Entry 7NJO (electron microscopy, 2.92 A resolution); this record covers chains a and b of the 20 polymer chains in the assembly.

Chain a:
Name: ATP synthase subunit a
Source organism: Mycolicibacterium smegmatis (strain ATCC 700084 / mc(2)155)
UniProt: A0R206 (A0R206_MYCS2); numbering as in UniProt (aligned over 1-252)
Amino-acid sequence (252 residues; row label = number of the first residue in the row):
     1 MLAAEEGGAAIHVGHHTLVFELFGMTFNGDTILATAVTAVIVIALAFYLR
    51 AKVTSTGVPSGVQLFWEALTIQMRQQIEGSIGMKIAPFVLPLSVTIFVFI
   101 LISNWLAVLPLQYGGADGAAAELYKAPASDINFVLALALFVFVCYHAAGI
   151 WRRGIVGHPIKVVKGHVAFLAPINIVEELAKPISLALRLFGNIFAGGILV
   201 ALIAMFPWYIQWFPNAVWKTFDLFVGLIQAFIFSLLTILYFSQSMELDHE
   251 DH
Disordered / not traced: 1-9, 248-252
Reported in the primary citation:
  - catalytic residues: His12, His15, His16, Asp30, Asn104, Gln112, Asp117, Glu122, Lys125, His146, Arg153, Lys161, His166, Asn174, Glu177, Glu178, Lys181, Ser184, Lys219, Asp222, Gln229, Tyr240 (proposed by the authors, not directly observed)

Chain b:
Name: ATP synthase subunit b
Source organism: Mycolicibacterium smegmatis (strain ATCC 700084 / mc(2)155)
Notes: engineered mutation(s): C-ter 10His tag
UniProt: A0R204 (ATPF_MYCS2); residues 1-170 here = UniProt positions 1-170
Amino-acid sequence (180 residues; each row starts with the number of its first residue):
     1 MGEFSATILAASQAAEEGGGGSNFLIPNGTFFAVLIIFLIVLGVISKWVV
    51 PPISKVLAEREAMLAKTAADNRKSAEQVAAAQADYEKEMAEARAQASALR
   101 DEARAAGRSVVDEKRAQASGEVAQTLTQADQQLSAQGDQVRSGLESSVDG
   151 LSAKLASRILGVDVNSGGTQHHHHHHHHHH
Disordered / not traced: 1-22, 164-180
Sequence notes: expression tag (171-180)

Interface between chain a and chain b:
Pairs across the interface (61; chain a residue first):
  Val13(a) with Phe24(b)
  Gly14(a) with Phe24(b)
  Thr26(a) with Asn28(b), hydrogen bond (backbone-side chain); Gly29(b), hydrogen bond (backbone-backbone); Thr30(b), hydrogen bond (backbone-backbone)
  Phe27(a) with Asn28(b); Gly29(b); Thr30(b)
  Asn28(a) with Asn28(b); Thr30(b), hydrogen bond (backbone-side chain)
  Thr31(a) with Thr30(b)
  Ile32(a) with Thr30(b); Ala33(b), hydrophobic
  Thr35(a) with Val34(b); Ile37(b)
  Ala39(a) with Ile37(b), hydrophobic; Val41(b), hydrophobic
  Val42(a) with Val41(b), hydrophobic
  Ile43(a) with Val44(b), hydrophobic
  Ala46(a) with Val44(b), hydrophobic; Val49(b), hydrophobic
  Phe47(a) with Trp48(b), hydrophobic
  Leu49(a) with Val49(b); Ile53(b), hydrophobic
  Thr54(a) with Val56(b); Arg60(b)
  Ser55(a) with Val56(b); Glu59(b), hydrogen bond
  Trp66(a) with Val49(b), hydrophobic; Ile53(b), hydrophobic
  Glu67(a) with Ile53(b); Arg60(b), salt bridge
  Thr70(a) with Ile53(b); Leu57(b)
  Ile71(a) with Leu57(b), hydrophobic
  Arg74(a) with Ser54(b), hydrogen bond; Leu57(b)
  Leu90(a) with Val50(b), hydrophobic
  Pro91(a) with Ser46(b); Val50(b), hydrophobic
  Thr95(a) with Phe38(b); Val41(b); Leu42(b); Ile45(b)
  Ile96(a) with Phe38(b), hydrophobic
  Phe99(a) with Phe38(b), hydrophobic
  Ile131(a) with Leu25(b); Ile26(b)
  Asn132(a) with Pro27(b); Asn28(b), hydrogen bond (side chain-backbone); Thr30(b); Phe31(b)
  Phe133(a) with Val34(b), hydrophobic
  Leu135(a) with Phe31(b)
  Ala136(a) with Phe31(b)
  Leu139(a) with Phe31(b), hydrophobic
  Phe140(a) with Leu35(b), hydrophobic; Phe38(b), hydrophobic; Leu42(b), hydrophobic
  Phe190(a) with Leu25(b), hydrophobic
  Phe194(a) with Phe24(b), hydrophobic
Also at the interface, not in a pair above, chain a (42 interface residues in all): His15, Met25, Val53, Gln63, Leu92, Val94, Leu137
Also at the interface, not in a pair above, chain b (29 interface residues in all): Leu39, Pro52

Summary:
42 residues of chain a and 29 residues of chain b are in contact; the contacts include 7 hydrogen bonds and 1
salt bridge. Among the polar pairs are Glu67(a)-Arg60(b), Thr26(a)-Asn28(b) and Asn28(a)-Thr30(b). The paper
reports catalytic residues His12(a), His15(a) and His16(a) among others.
Here chain a is ATP synthase subunit a and chain b is ATP synthase subunit b, both from Mycolicibacterium
smegmatis (strain ATCC 700084 / mc(2)155). Entry 7NJO (Mycobacterium smegmatis ATP synthase state 1e) was
determined by electron microscopy, deposited together with 7NJK, 7NJL, 7NJM, 7NJN, 7NJP, 7NJQ and 20 further
entries.
